Entry 6S9P (X-ray diffraction, 2.80 A resolution); this record covers chains A and B.

== Chain A ==
Protein: internal Lock2 fused to target peptide KRKAKITWKR
From: synthetic construct
Sequence (344 residues; numbered 1 to 346; 2 numbers in that range are skipped by the numbering (no residue carries them; nothing is unmodelled there); the number before each row is that of its first residue):
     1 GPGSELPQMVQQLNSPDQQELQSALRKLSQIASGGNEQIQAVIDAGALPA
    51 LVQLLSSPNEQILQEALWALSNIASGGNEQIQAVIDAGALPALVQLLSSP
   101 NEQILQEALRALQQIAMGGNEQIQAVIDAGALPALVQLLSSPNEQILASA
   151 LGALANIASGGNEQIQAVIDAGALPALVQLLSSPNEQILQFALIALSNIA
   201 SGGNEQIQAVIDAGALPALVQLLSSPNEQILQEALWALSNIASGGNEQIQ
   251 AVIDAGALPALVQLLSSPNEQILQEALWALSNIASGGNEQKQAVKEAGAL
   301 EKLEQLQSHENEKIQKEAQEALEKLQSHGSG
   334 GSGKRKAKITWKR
Disordered / not traced: 1-4, 345-346

== Chain B ==
Protein: internal Lock2 fused to target peptide KRKAKITWKR
From: synthetic construct
Sequence (344 residues; each row starts with the number of its first residue; note: 2 numbers in that range are skipped by the numbering (no residue carries them; nothing is unmodelled there)):
     1 GPGSELPQMVQQLNSPDQQELQSALRKLSQIASGGNEQIQAVIDAGALPA
    51 LVQLLSSPNEQILQEALWALSNIASGGNEQIQAVIDAGALPALVQLLSSP
   101 NEQILQEALRALQQIAMGGNEQIQAVIDAGALPALVQLLSSPNEQILASA
   151 LGALANIASGGNEQIQAVIDAGALPALVQLLSSPNEQILQFALIALSNIA
   201 SGGNEQIQAVIDAGALPALVQLLSSPNEQILQEALWALSNIASGGNEQIQ
   251 AVIDAGALPALVQLLSSPNEQILQEALWALSNIASGGNEQKQAVKEAGAL
   301 EKLEQLQSHENEKIQKEAQEALEKLQ
   329 SHGSGGSGKRKAKITWKR
Disordered / not traced: 1-3, 329-334, 346

== How chain A and chain B interact ==
Residue-residue contacts - 16 pairs, chain A then chain B:
  Gln271(A) - Asn78(B)
  Glu310(A) - Arg338(B)
  Glu310(A) - Lys339(B)
  Glu310(A) - Ala340(B)
  Glu310(A) - Lys341(B)  hydrogen bond (backbone-backbone)
  Asn311(A) - Met117(B)
  Asn311(A) - Lys341(B)
  Glu312(A) - Lys341(B)  hydrogen bond (backbone-backbone)
  Glu312(A) - Ile342(B)
  Glu312(A) - Thr343(B)  hydrogen bond (side chain-backbone)
  Lys313(A) - Ser75(B)
  Lys313(A) - Gly76(B)  hydrogen bond (side chain-backbone)
  Lys313(A) - Met117(B)
  Gly336(A) - Glu37(B)
  Lys337(A) - Glu37(B)  hydrogen bond (backbone-side chain)
  Arg338(A) - Glu79(B)  salt bridge
Other interface residues (no listed pair), chain A (12 interface residues in all): Glu270, Trp278, Ser308, Ser335
Other interface residues (no listed pair), chain B (16 interface residues in all): Asn36, Ala74, Ile81, Gln271

== Summary ==
Chain A and chain B form an interface of 12 and 16 residues respectively, with 5 hydrogen bonds and 1 salt
bridge. Polar pairs include Arg338(A)-Glu79(B), Glu312(A)-Thr343(B) and Lys313(A)-Gly76(B).
Chain A and chain B are both internal Lock2 fused to target peptide KRKAKITWKR (synthetic construct); the
structure, Designed Armadillo Repeat protein internal Lock2 fused to target peptide KRKAKITWKR, was determined
by X-ray diffraction together with 6S9L, 6S9M, 6S9N and 6S9O from the same study.
